Entry 1JS3 (X-ray diffraction, 2.25 A resolution); this record covers chains A and B.

# Chain A (and B)
Protein: DOPA decarboxylase
Source organism: Sus scrofa
Notes: EC 4.1.1.28; chain B of this document is another copy of the same molecule, construct and numbering; everything in this record applies to it too
UniProtKB: P80041 (DDC_PIG); residue numbers follow UniProt; this construct covers 1-486
Chain sequence (486 residues; row label = number of the first residue in the row):
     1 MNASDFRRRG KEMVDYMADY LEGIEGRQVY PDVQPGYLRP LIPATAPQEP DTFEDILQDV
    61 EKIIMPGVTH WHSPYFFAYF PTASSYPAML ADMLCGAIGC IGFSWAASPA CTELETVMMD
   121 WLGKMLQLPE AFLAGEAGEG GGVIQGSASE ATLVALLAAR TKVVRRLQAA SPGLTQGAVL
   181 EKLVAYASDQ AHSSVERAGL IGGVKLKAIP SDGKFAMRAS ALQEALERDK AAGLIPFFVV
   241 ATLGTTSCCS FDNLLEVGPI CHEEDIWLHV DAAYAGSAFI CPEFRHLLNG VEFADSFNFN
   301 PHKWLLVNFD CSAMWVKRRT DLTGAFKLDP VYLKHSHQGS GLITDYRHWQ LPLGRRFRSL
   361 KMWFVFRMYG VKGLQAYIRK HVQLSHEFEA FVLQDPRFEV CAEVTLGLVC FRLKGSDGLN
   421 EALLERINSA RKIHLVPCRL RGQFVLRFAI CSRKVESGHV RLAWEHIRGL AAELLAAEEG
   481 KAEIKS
Disordered / not traced: 328-339, 477-486
UniProt features mapped onto this chain:
  - binding site (substrate): Thr82, His192
  - binding site (pyridoxal 5'-phosphate): Ala148, Ser149, Thr246, Asn300
  - modified residue: Met1 (N-acetylmethionine), Lys303 (N6-(pyridoxal phosphate)lysine)
Ligand contacts: carbidopa / pyridoxal phosphate: Trp71, Tyr79, Phe80, Pro81, Thr82, Ser147, Ala148, Ser149, His192, Ser194, Thr242, Gly244, Thr246, Asp271, Ala273, Asn300, His302, Lys303, Phe309

# How chain A and chain B interact
Pairs across the interface (256; chain A residue first):
  Met1(A) with Tyr86(B), hydrophobic; Pro87(B); Leu90(B), hydrophobic
  Asn2(A) with Tyr86(B)
  Ala3(A) with Glu22(B); Tyr86(B)
  Phe6(A) with Val14(B), hydrophobic; Met17(B), hydrophobic; Tyr86(B), hydrophobic; Leu90(B), hydrophobic
  Arg7(A) with Val14(B); Asp15(B), salt bridge; Ala18(B); Asp19(B), salt bridge; Glu22(B), salt bridge
  Arg9(A) with Leu90(B)
  Gly10(A) with Val14(B); Leu90(B); Met93(B)
  Lys11(A) with Lys11(B); Asp15(B), salt bridge
  Met13(A) with Leu90(B); Met93(B), hydrophobic; Phe364(B), hydrophobic
  Val14(A) with Phe6(B), hydrophobic; Arg7(B); Gly10(B); Met93(B), hydrophobic
  Asp15(A) with Arg7(B), salt bridge; Lys11(B), salt bridge
  Tyr16(A) with Leu94(B), hydrophobic
  Met17(A) with Phe6(B), hydrophobic; Met93(B); Ala97(B), hydrophobic
  Ala18(A) with Arg7(B)
  Asp19(A) with Arg7(B), salt bridge
  Tyr20(A) with Ala97(B); Ile98(B), hydrophobic
  Leu21(A) with Ala97(B)
  Glu22(A) with Ala3(B); Arg7(B), salt bridge
  Tyr30(A) with Ala106(B)
  Pro31(A) with Pro109(B), hydrophobic
  Val33(A) with Trp105(B)
  Gln34(A) with Trp105(B); Glu113(B)
  Pro35(A) with Trp105(B); Glu113(B); Leu342(B)
  Gly36(A) with Glu113(B), hydrogen bond (backbone-side chain); Leu342(B)
  Tyr37(A) with Ala110(B); Glu113(B), hydrogen bond (backbone-side chain)
  Leu38(A) with Glu113(B), hydrogen bond (backbone-side chain); Leu114(B)
  Arg39(A) with Thr116(B); Asp120(B), salt bridge; Gly135(B)
  Ile42(A) with Val117(B), hydrophobic
  Pro43(A) with Trp121(B), hydrogen bond (backbone-side chain)
  Ala44(A) with Trp121(B); Lys124(B), hydrogen bond (backbone-side chain)
  Thr45(A) with Trp121(B)
  Ala46(A) with Trp121(B), hydrophobic; Met125(B), hydrophobic; Val371(B), hydrophobic
  Pro47(A) with Trp121(B); Phe366(B); Arg367(B); Gly370(B); Val371(B), hydrogen bond (backbone-backbone)
  Gln48(A) with Gly370(B); Val371(B), hydrogen bond (backbone-backbone); Lys372(B), hydrogen bond (backbone-backbone)
  Glu49(A) with Lys372(B), salt bridge
  Pro50(A) with Arg367(B); Met368(B); Tyr369(B)
  Asp51(A) with Arg367(B), salt bridge
  Phe53(A) with Leu90(B), hydrophobic
  Asp55(A) with Arg367(B), salt bridge
  Ile56(A) with Phe364(B), hydrophobic; Arg367(B); Met368(B), hydrophobic
  Asp59(A) with Trp363(B); Arg367(B), salt bridge
  Val60(A) with Leu94(B), hydrophobic; Trp363(B), hydrophobic
  Ile64(A) with Ala110(B); Phe357(B), hydrophobic; Trp363(B), hydrophobic
  Gly67(A) with Ser108(B); Pro109(B); Ala110(B), hydrogen bond (backbone-backbone)
  Val68(A) with Ile98(B), hydrophobic; Ser108(B)
  Thr69(A) with Ala106(B), hydrogen bond (side chain-backbone); Ala107(B); Ser108(B), hydrogen bond (backbone-side chain); Pro109(B)
  Trp71(A) with Gly99(B); Cys100(B); Ile101(B); Phe103(B), hydrophobic; Ala107(B), hydrogen bond (side chain-backbone)
  His72(A) with Ile98(B); Gly99(B), hydrogen bond (side chain-backbone)
  Tyr79(A) with Phe103(B)
  Thr82(A) with Gly99(B); Ile101(B)
  Tyr86(A) with Met1(B); Asn2(B); Ala3(B); Phe6(B), hydrophobic
  Pro87(A) with Met1(B)
  Leu90(A) with Met1(B), hydrophobic; Phe6(B), hydrophobic; Arg9(B); Gly10(B); Met13(B); Phe53(B), hydrophobic
  Met93(A) with Gly10(B); Met13(B), hydrophobic; Val14(B), hydrophobic; Met17(B); Met93(B), hydrophobic
  Leu94(A) with Tyr16(B), hydrophobic; Val60(B), hydrophobic
  Gly96(A) with Asn308(B)
  Ala97(A) with Met17(B), hydrophobic; Tyr20(B); Leu21(B)
  Ile98(A) with Tyr20(B), hydrophobic; Val68(B), hydrophobic; His72(B)
  Gly99(A) with Trp71(B); His72(B), hydrogen bond (backbone-side chain); Thr82(B)
  Cys100(A) with Trp71(B)
  Ile101(A) with Trp71(B); Thr82(B); Phe309(B), hydrophobic
  Phe103(A) with Trp71(B), hydrophobic; Tyr79(B)
  Trp105(A) with Val33(B); Gln34(B); Pro35(B)
  Ala106(A) with Tyr30(B); Thr69(B), hydrogen bond (backbone-side chain)
  Ala107(A) with Thr69(B); Trp71(B), hydrogen bond (backbone-side chain)
  Ser108(A) with Gly67(B); Val68(B); Thr69(B), hydrogen bond (side chain-backbone)
  Pro109(A) with Pro31(B); Gly67(B); Thr69(B)
  Ala110(A) with Tyr37(B); Ile64(B); Gly67(B), hydrogen bond (backbone-backbone)
  Glu113(A) with Pro35(B); Gly36(B), hydrogen bond (side chain-backbone); Tyr37(B), hydrogen bond (side chain-backbone); Leu38(B), hydrogen bond (side chain-backbone)
  Leu114(A) with Leu38(B)
  Thr116(A) with Arg39(B)
  Val117(A) with Ile42(B), hydrophobic
  Asp120(A) with Arg39(B), salt bridge
  Trp121(A) with Pro43(B), hydrogen bond (side chain-backbone); Ala44(B); Thr45(B); Ala46(B), hydrophobic; Pro47(B)
  Lys124(A) with Ala44(B), hydrogen bond (side chain-backbone)
  Met125(A) with Ala46(B), hydrophobic
  Gly135(A) with Arg39(B)
  Ser147(A) with Pro352(B)
  Ser149(A) with Leu353(B)
  Glu150(A) with Pro352(B)
  Leu157(A) with Ile201(B), hydrophobic
  Arg160(A) with Leu200(B); Ile201(B), hydrogen bond (side chain-backbone)
  Thr175(A) with Glu181(B), hydrogen bond
  Gly177(A) with Gly177(B); Glu181(B)
  Leu180(A) with Leu180(B), hydrophobic
  Glu181(A) with Thr175(B), hydrogen bond; Gly177(B)
  His192(A) with Leu353(B)
  Ser193(A) with Leu353(B)
  Ser194(A) with Leu353(B)
  Arg197(A) with Phe326(B); Arg347(B), hydrogen bond (side chain-backbone); Gln350(B), hydrogen bond (side chain-backbone); Leu351(B), hydrogen bond (side chain-backbone); Pro352(B); Leu353(B)
  Leu200(A) with Arg160(B); Ala325(B); Phe326(B); Lys327(B)
  Ile201(A) with Leu157(B), hydrophobic; Arg160(B), hydrogen bond (backbone-side chain); Leu351(B), hydrophobic
  Asn308(A) with Gly96(B)
  Phe309(A) with Ile101(B), hydrophobic; Gly354(B); Arg355(B); Arg356(B)
  Asp310(A) with Asp310(B); Arg356(B), salt bridge
  Ala325(A) with Leu200(B)
  Phe326(A) with Arg197(B); Leu200(B)
  Lys327(A) with Leu200(B)
  Leu342(A) with Pro35(B); Gly36(B)
  Arg347(A) with Arg197(B), hydrogen bond (backbone-side chain)
  Gln350(A) with Arg197(B), hydrogen bond (backbone-side chain)
  Leu351(A) with Arg197(B), hydrogen bond (backbone-side chain); Ile201(B), hydrophobic
  Pro352(A) with Ser147(B); Glu150(B); Arg197(B)
  Leu353(A) with Ser149(B); His192(B); Ser193(B); Arg197(B)
  Gly354(A) with Phe309(B)
  Arg355(A) with Phe309(B)
  Arg356(A) with Phe309(B); Asp310(B), salt bridge; Arg356(B)
  Phe357(A) with Ile64(B), hydrophobic
  Trp363(A) with Asp59(B); Val60(B), hydrophobic; Ile64(B), hydrophobic
  Phe364(A) with Met13(B), hydrophobic; Ile56(B), hydrophobic
  Phe366(A) with Pro47(B)
  Arg367(A) with Pro47(B); Pro50(B); Asp51(B), salt bridge; Asp55(B), salt bridge; Ile56(B); Asp59(B), salt bridge
  Met368(A) with Pro50(B); Ile56(B), hydrophobic
  Tyr369(A) with Pro50(B)
  Gly370(A) with Pro47(B); Gln48(B)
  Val371(A) with Ala46(B), hydrophobic; Pro47(B), hydrogen bond (backbone-backbone); Gln48(B), hydrogen bond (backbone-backbone)
  Lys372(A) with Gln48(B), hydrogen bond (backbone-backbone); Glu49(B), salt bridge
Also at the interface, not in a pair above, chain A (129 interface residues in all): Met65, Met89, Asp92, Ser104, Met118, Ala134, Glu136, Leu153, Ala178, Gly203, His348, Arg453
Also at the interface, not in a pair above, chain B (129 interface residues in all): Met65, Met89, Asp92, Ser104, Met118, Ala134, Glu136, Leu153, Ala178, Ser194, Gly203, His348, Arg453

# In short
The chain A/chain B interface involves 129 residues from each chain, with 36 hydrogen bonds and 20 salt
bridges. Polar contacts include Arg7(A)-Asp15(B), Arg7(A)-Asp19(B) and Arg7(A)-Glu22(B). Bound to chain A:
carbidopa / pyridoxal phosphate.
Chain A and chain B are both DOPA decarboxylase (Sus scrofa); the structure, Crystal structure of dopa
decarboxylase in complex with the inhibitor carbidopa, was determined by X-ray diffraction together with 1JS6
from the same study.
